PDB entry 3K5B | X-ray diffraction, 3.10 A resolution | chains B and A

# Chain B
Molecule: V-type ATP synthase, subunit (VAPC-THERM)
Source organism: Thermus thermophilus
Notes: fragment: G-17: N-terminally truncated by 17 residues
UniProt: Q5SIT5 (Q5SIT5_THET8); residues 18-120 here = UniProt positions 18-120
Sequence (104 residues; row label = number of the first residue in the row):
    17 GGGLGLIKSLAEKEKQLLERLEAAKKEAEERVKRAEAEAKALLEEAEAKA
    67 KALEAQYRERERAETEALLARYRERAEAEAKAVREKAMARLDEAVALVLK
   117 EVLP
Disordered / not traced: 17-20
Differences from the reference sequence: expression tag (17)
Modified residues: Mse104 (selenomethionine; parent Met)

# Chain A
Molecule: V-type ATP synthase subunit E
Source organism: Thermus thermophilus
UniProt: P74901 (VATE_THET8); residue numbers follow UniProt; this construct covers 1-188
Sequence (188 residues; row label = number of the first residue in the row):
     1 MSKLEAILSQEVEAEIQALLQEAEAKAEAVKREAEEKAKALLQARERALE
    51 AQYRAALRRAESAGELLVATARTQARGEVLEEVRRRVREALEALPQKPEW
   101 PEVVRKLALEALEALPGAKALVANPEDLPHLEAMARERGVELQAEPALRL
   151 GVRAVGAEGKTQVENSLLARMDRAWDAMSSKVAQALWG
Disordered / not traced: 1, 147-148
Differences from the reference sequence: engineered mutation Mse134 (Leu in P74901), Mse171 (Leu in P74901), Mse178 (Leu in P74901)
Modified residues: Mse1 (selenomethionine); Mse134, Mse171, Mse178 (selenomethionine; parent Met)

# How chain B and chain A interact
Contacting residue pairs (68):
  Lys29(B) - Glu5(A)
  Lys29(B) - Ser9(A)  hydrogen bond
  Leu33(B) - Val12(A)  hydrophobic
  Arg36(B) - Glu13(A)  salt bridge
  Arg36(B) - Ile16(A)
  Leu37(B) - Val12(A)  hydrophobic
  Leu37(B) - Ile16(A)  hydrophobic
  Ala40(B) - Ile16(A)  hydrophobic
  Lys41(B) - Leu19(A)
  Ala44(B) - Ala23(A)
  Arg47(B) - Glu24(A)  salt bridge
  Ala51(B) - Ala27(A)  hydrophobic
  Ala51(B) - Val30(A)
  Ala55(B) - Val30(A)  hydrophobic
  Leu58(B) - Ala34(A)  hydrophobic
  Leu58(B) - Glu35(A)
  Leu59(B) - Ala34(A)  hydrophobic
  Ala62(B) - Ala38(A)  hydrophobic
  Glu63(B) - Arg45(A)  salt bridge
  Lys65(B) - Leu42(A)
  Ala66(B) - Arg45(A)
  Lys67(B) - Arg45(A)
  Leu69(B) - Leu49(A)  hydrophobic
  Glu70(B) - Arg45(A)  salt bridge
  Glu70(B) - Leu49(A)
  Tyr73(B) - Leu49(A)  hydrophobic
  Arg76(B) - Tyr53(A)
  Glu77(B) - Gln52(A)
  Glu77(B) - Ala56(A)
  Glu80(B) - Tyr53(A)  hydrogen bond
  Thr81(B) - Ala60(A)
  Leu84(B) - Leu57(A)  hydrophobic
  Tyr88(B) - Glu61(A)
  Tyr88(B) - Gly64(A)
  Tyr88(B) - Glu65(A)
  Tyr88(B) - Val68(A)
  Arg89(B) - Leu67(A)
  Arg91(B) - Glu65(A)  salt bridge
  Arg91(B) - Val68(A)
  Ala92(B) - Leu67(A)  hydrophobic
  Ala92(B) - Ala71(A)  hydrophobic
  Glu95(B) - Val68(A)
  Glu95(B) - Arg72(A)  salt bridge
  Ala96(B) - Ala71(A)
  Ala96(B) - Ala75(A)
  Val99(B) - Arg72(A)
  Val99(B) - Ala75(A)  hydrophobic
  Val99(B) - Trp187(A)  hydrogen bond (backbone-side chain)
  Arg100(B) - Glu78(A)  salt bridge
  Lys102(B) - Trp187(A)
  Ala103(B) - Val79(A)  hydrophobic
  Ala103(B) - Leu186(A)  hydrophobic
  Arg106(B) - Ala185(A)
  Arg106(B) - Leu186(A)
  Leu107(B) - Arg86(A)
  Asp108(B) - Arg86(A)  salt bridge
  Ala110(B) - Val83(A)  hydrophobic
  Val111(B) - Arg86(A)
  Val111(B) - Val87(A)  hydrophobic
  Val114(B) - Val87(A)  hydrophobic
  Val114(B) - Val182(A)  hydrophobic
  Leu115(B) - Val87(A)  hydrophobic
  Leu115(B) - Ala90(A)  hydrophobic
  Glu117(B) - Ala174(A)
  Glu117(B) - Mse178(A)
  Val118(B) - Arg170(A)  hydrogen bond (backbone-side chain)
  Val118(B) - Mse171(A)
  Val118(B) - Ala174(A)  hydrophobic
Other interface residues (no listed pair), chain B (48 interface residues in all): Glu43, Val48, Glu52, Pro120
Other interface residues (no listed pair), chain A (48 interface residues in all): Glu15, Leu20, Lys31, Lys37, Trp175

# Summary
Chain B and chain A each contribute 48 residues to their interface; the contacts include 4 hydrogen bonds and
8 salt bridges. Polar pairs include Arg36(B)-Glu13(A), Arg47(B)-Glu24(A) and Glu63(B)-Arg45(A).
Here chain B is V-type ATP synthase, subunit (VAPC-THERM) and chain A is V-type ATP synthase subunit E, both
from Thermus thermophilus. Entry 3K5B (Crystal structure of the peripheral stalk of Thermus thermophilus
H+-ATPase/synthase) was determined by X-ray diffraction.
